3SF0 - chain A; structure by X-ray diffraction, 1.35 A resolution.

# Chain A
Name: Lipoprotein E
From: Haemophilus influenzae
Notes: EC 3.1.3.2
Reference sequence: P26093 (HEL_HAEIN); residues 2-254 here correspond to UniProt positions 22-274 (UniProt number = residue number + 20)
Chain sequence (262 residues; each row starts with the number of its first residue):
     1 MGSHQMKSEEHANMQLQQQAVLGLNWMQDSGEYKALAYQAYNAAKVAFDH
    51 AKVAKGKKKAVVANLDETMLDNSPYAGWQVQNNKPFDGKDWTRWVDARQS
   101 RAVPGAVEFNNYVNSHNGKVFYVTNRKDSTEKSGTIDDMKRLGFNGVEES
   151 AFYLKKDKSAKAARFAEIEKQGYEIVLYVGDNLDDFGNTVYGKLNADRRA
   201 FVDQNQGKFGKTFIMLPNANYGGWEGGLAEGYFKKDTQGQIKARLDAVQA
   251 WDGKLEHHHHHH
Unresolved in the structure: 1-8, 256-262
Sequence notes: expression tag (1, 255-262); engineered mutation Asn-64 (Asp84 in P26093)
Bound ions: Mg2+: Asn-64, Asp-66, Asp-181 (together with adenosine monophosphate)
Small-molecule neighbours: adenosine monophosphate (AMP): Asn-64, Asp-66, Gln-79, Phe-86, Trp-91, Thr-124, Asn-125, Arg-126, Lys-161, Asp-181, Asn-182, Asp-185, Asn-220, Tyr-221, Glu-225
Reported in the primary citation:
  - conformationally variable residues (side-chain flip): Lys-161
  - contacts within the chain: Lys-161/Asp-185 (salt bridge)
  - binding site for adenosine monophosphate: Phe-86, Trp-91, Lys-161, Tyr-221
  - catalytic residues: Asp-66 (citing earlier work)

# Overview
Chain A binds adenosine monophosphate. The Mg2+ site is built by Asn-64, Asp-66 and Asp-181. From the paper:
the catalytic residue Asp-66; a binding site for adenosine monophosphate at Phe-86, Trp-91 and Lys-161 among
others.
Chain A is Lipoprotein E (Haemophilus influenzae); the structure, Structure of Recombinant Haemophilus
Influenzae e(P4) Acid Phosphatase mutant D64N complexed with 5'AMP, was determined by X-ray diffraction
together with 3OCZ from the same study.
